PDB entry 8T1P | electron microscopy, 2.96 A resolution | chains C and D

[Chain C]
Protein: Probable multidrug resistance ABC transporter ATP-binding/permease protein YheI
From: Bacillus subtilis subsp. subtilis str. 168
Notes: EC 7.6.2.-
UniProt: O07550 (YHEI_BACSU); residues 2-585 here = UniProt positions 2-585
Amino-acid sequence (607 residues; numbered -21 to 585; the number before each row is that of its first residue; numbers below 1 keep their minus sign (Met-21 is residue -21)):
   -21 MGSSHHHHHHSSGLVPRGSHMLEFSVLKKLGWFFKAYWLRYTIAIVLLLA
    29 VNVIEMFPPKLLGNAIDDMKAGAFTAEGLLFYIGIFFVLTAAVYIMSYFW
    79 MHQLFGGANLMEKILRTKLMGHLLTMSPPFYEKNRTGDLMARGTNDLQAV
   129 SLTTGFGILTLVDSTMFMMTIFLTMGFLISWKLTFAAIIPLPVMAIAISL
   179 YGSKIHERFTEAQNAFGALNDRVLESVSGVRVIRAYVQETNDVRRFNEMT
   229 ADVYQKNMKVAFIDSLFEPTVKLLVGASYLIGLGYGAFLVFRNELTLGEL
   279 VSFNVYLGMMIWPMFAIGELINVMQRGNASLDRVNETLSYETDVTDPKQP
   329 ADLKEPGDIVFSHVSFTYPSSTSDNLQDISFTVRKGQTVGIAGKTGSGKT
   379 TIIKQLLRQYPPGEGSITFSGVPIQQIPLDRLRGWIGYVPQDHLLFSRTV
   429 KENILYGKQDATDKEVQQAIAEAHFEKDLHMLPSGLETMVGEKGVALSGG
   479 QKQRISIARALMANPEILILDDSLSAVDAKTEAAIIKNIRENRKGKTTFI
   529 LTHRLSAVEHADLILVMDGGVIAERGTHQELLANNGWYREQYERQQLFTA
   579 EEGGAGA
Disordered / not traced: -21 to 2, 577-585
Differences from the reference sequence: expression tag (-21 to 1)
Metal / ion sites: Mg2+: Thr378, Gln419 (together with ATP)
Residues lining bound ligands:
  - ADP orthovanadate (AOV): Met459, Leu460, Val473, Ala474, Leu475, Ser476, Gly477, Gly478, Gln479, Ala504
  - ATP (adenosine-5'-triphosphate): Glu110, Tyr346, Ser348, Asn353, Lys372, Thr373, Gly374, Ser375, Gly376, Lys377, Thr378, Thr379, Tyr388, Gln419, His531
Swiss-Prot annotation at these positions:
  - binding site (ATP): Gly371 to Thr378
Reported in the primary citation:
  - catalytic residues: Asp500 (citing earlier work)

[Chain D]
Protein: Probable multidrug resistance ABC transporter ATP-binding/permease protein YheH
From: Bacillus subtilis subsp. subtilis str. 168
Notes: EC 7.6.2.-
UniProt: O07549 (YHEH_BACSU); residue numbers follow UniProt; this construct covers 1-673
Amino-acid sequence (681 residues; numbered 1 to 681; the number before each row is that of its first residue):
     1 MKIGKTLWRYALLYRKLLITAVLLLTVAVGAELTGPFIGKKMIDDHILGI
    51 EKTWYEAAEKDKNAVQFHGVSYVREDRLQEPVSKAKEAHIYQVGMAFYFV
   101 DQAVSFDGNRTVSDGKLTITNGDKSRAYAAEKLTKQELFQFYQPEIKGMV
   151 LLICLYGGLLVFSVFFQYGQHYLLQMSANRIIQKMRQDVFSHIQKMPIRY
   201 FDNLPAGKVVARITNDTEAIRDLYVTVLSTFVTSGIYMFGIFTALFLLDV
   251 KLAFVCLAIVPIIWLWSVIYRRYASYYNQKIRSINSDINAKMNESIQGMT
   301 IIQAFRHQKETMREFEELNESHFYFQNRMLNLNSLMSHNLVNVIRNLAFV
   351 CLIWHFGGASLNAAGIVSIGVLYAFVDYLNRLFQPITGIVNQFSKLELAR
   401 VSAGRVFELLEEKNTEEAGEPAKERALGRVEFRDVSFAYQEGEEVLKHIS
   451 FTAQKGETVALVGHTGSGKSSILNLLFRFYDAQKGDVLIDGKSIYNMSRQ
   501 ELRSHMGIVLQDPYLFSGTIGSNVSLDDERMTEEEIKNALRQVGAEPLLK
   551 KLPKGINEPVIEKGSTLSSGERQLISFARALAFDPAILILDEATAHIDTE
   601 TEAVIQKALDVVKQGRTTFVIAHRLSTIRNADQILVLDKGEIVERGNHEE
   651 LMALEGQYYQMYELQKGQKHSIALEHHHHHH
Disordered / not traced: 1, 667-681
Differences from the reference sequence: expression tag (674-681)
Metal / ion sites: Mg2+: Ser470 (together with ADP orthovanadate)
Residues lining bound ligands:
  - ADP orthovanadate (AOV): Asp202, Tyr439, Gln440, Val445, His464, Thr465, Gly466, Ser467, Gly468, Lys469, Ser470, Ser471, Gln511, Glu592, His623
  - ATP (adenosine-5'-triphosphate): Leu549, Ser565, Thr566, Leu567, Ser568, Ser569, Gly570, Glu571, His596
Swiss-Prot annotation at these positions:
  - binding site (ATP): Gly463 to Ser470
Reported in the primary citation:
  - catalytic residues: Glu592 (citing earlier work)
  - mutagenesis - K2A, K5A, R15A: decreased binding to bound-lipid residence time (from molecular simulation)

[Interface between chain C and chain D]
Pairs across the interface (287):
  Glu33(C) with Asn342(D); Arg345(D), salt bridge; Asn346(D), hydrogen bond
  Pro36(C) with Asn346(D)
  Leu40(C) with Phe349(D), hydrophobic; Ile353(D), hydrophobic
  Ala43(C) with Ile353(D), hydrophobic
  Ile44(C) with Leu372(D), hydrophobic
  Met47(C) with Phe356(D); Gly357(D); Ser360(D); Ile366(D)
  Lys48(C) with Gln92(D); Ile366(D)
  Phe52(C) with Gly357(D); Leu361(D)
  Leu57(C) with Ile353(D), hydrophobic; Trp354(D)
  Phe64(C) with Val350(D), hydrophobic; Ile353(D), hydrophobic
  Thr68(C) with Val343(D); Asn346(D)
  Tyr72(C) with Leu335(D), hydrogen bond (side chain-backbone); Asn339(D), hydrogen bond (backbone-side chain); Leu340(D), hydrophobic; Val343(D), hydrophobic
  Ser75(C) with Asn339(D), hydrogen bond
  Tyr76(C) with Asn331(D); Ser334(D); Leu335(D), hydrophobic; Asn339(D)
  Met79(C) with Ser334(D); Ser337(D), hydrogen bond; His338(D)
  His80(C) with Leu330(D); Ser334(D), hydrogen bond (backbone-side chain)
  Phe83(C) with Leu330(D), hydrophobic; Asn333(D)
  Gly84(C) with Leu330(D)
  Asn87(C) with Phe323(D); Gln326(D), hydrogen bond (side chain-backbone); Asn327(D), hydrogen bond
  Glu90(C) with His322(D); Gln326(D), hydrogen bond
  Lys91(C) with Asn319(D), hydrogen bond (backbone-side chain); Glu320(D), salt bridge; Phe323(D)
  Arg94(C) with Phe315(D); Asn319(D), hydrogen bond; His322(D), hydrogen bond
  Thr95(C) with Met312(D); Glu316(D), hydrogen bond; Asn319(D), hydrogen bond
  Met98(C) with Met292(D), hydrophobic; Ser295(D); Met312(D), hydrophobic; Phe315(D), hydrophobic
  Gly99(C) with Met312(D)
  Leu101(C) with Met292(D), hydrophobic; Ile296(D), hydrophobic; Met299(D)
  Leu102(C) with Met299(D), hydrophobic; Ile302(D), hydrophobic; Met312(D), hydrophobic
  Thr103(C) with Gln303(D)
  Met104(C) with Gln303(D), hydrogen bond (backbone-side chain)
  Tyr109(C) with Ile296(D), hydrophobic; Met299(D)
  Arg113(C) with Ser517(D), hydrogen bond; Ile561(D)
  Thr114(C) with Asn293(D); Ile296(D); Ile561(D)
  Leu117(C) with Met292(D); Ile296(D), hydrophobic
  Met118(C) with Val210(D), hydrophobic; Asn289(D); Asn293(D)
  Thr122(C) with Asn215(D); Asn285(D)
  Phe134(C) with Asn391(D)
  Phe194(C) with Thr214(D); Asn215(D); Glu218(D)
  Leu197(C) with Thr214(D)
  Asn198(C) with Val210(D); Thr214(D), hydrogen bond
  Val201(C) with Ile213(D), hydrophobic
  Leu202(C) with Val210(D), hydrophobic; Asn293(D)
  Glu203(C) with Tyr514(D); Phe516(D); Ser517(D), hydrogen bond
  Ser204(C) with Phe190(D)
  Ser206(C) with Tyr514(D)
  Gly207(C) with Tyr514(D)
  Val208(C) with Phe201(D), hydrophobic
  Arg209(C) with Asp202(D), salt bridge; Asn474(D), hydrogen bond; Phe479(D); Leu510(D)
  Val210(C) with Phe516(D), hydrophobic; Arg579(D)
  Ile211(C) with Phe516(D), hydrophobic
  Arg212(C) with Ile193(D); Gln194(D), hydrogen bond (side chain-backbone); Met196(D), hydrogen bond (side chain-backbone); Phe201(D); Glu416(D), salt bridge; Arg503(D)
  Ala213(C) with Phe477(D); Arg503(D); Ile508(D), hydrophobic
  Tyr214(C) with Ile508(D), hydrogen bond (side chain-backbone); Leu526(D), hydrophobic; Arg579(D); Ala580(D); Phe583(D), hydrophobic
  Val215(C) with Glu420(D); Gln500(D); Ser504(D)
  Gln216(C) with Leu526(D)
  Glu217(C) with Gln194(D); Glu420(D); Gln500(D), hydrogen bond
  Thr218(C) with Glu420(D), hydrogen bond
  Asp220(C) with Phe190(D); Gln194(D), hydrogen bond
  Val221(C) with Gln194(D)
  Arg223(C) with Leu526(D)
  Phe224(C) with Arg186(D); Phe190(D), hydrophobic
  Asn225(C) with Gln187(D)
  Thr228(C) with Gln183(D); Gln187(D), hydrogen bond
  Ala229(C) with Gln183(D)
  Tyr232(C) with Met176(D); Asn179(D); Arg180(D), hydrogen bond; Gln183(D)
  Asn235(C) with Asn179(D); Arg221(D), hydrogen bond
  Met236(C) with Tyr172(D); Gln175(D); Met176(D), hydrophobic; Asn179(D)
  Ala239(C) with Gln175(D)
  Phe240(C) with Tyr168(D); Tyr172(D), hydrophobic
  Asp242(C) with His171(D)
  Ser243(C) with Tyr168(D); His171(D); Tyr172(D)
  Glu246(C) with His171(D)
  Pro247(C) with Val164(D), hydrophobic; Tyr168(D)
  Lys250(C) with Gln167(D)
  Leu251(C) with Val164(D), hydrophobic
  Gly254(C) with Leu160(D)
  Ala255(C) with Leu160(D)
  Tyr257(C) with Pro36(D); Tyr156(D), hydrophobic; Asp377(D), hydrogen bond; Arg381(D), hydrogen bond
  Leu258(C) with Ile153(D); Tyr156(D), hydrophobic
  Leu261(C) with Gly39(D); Tyr373(D)
  Ala265(C) with Met42(D), hydrophobic; Ile47(D), hydrophobic
  Phe266(C) with Ile146(D), hydrophobic; Met149(D), hydrophobic; Val150(D), hydrophobic; Ile153(D), hydrophobic
  Val268(C) with Ile47(D), hydrophobic
  Phe269(C) with His46(D); Ile47(D), hydrophobic; Tyr142(D), hydrophobic; Met149(D), hydrophobic
  Arg270(C) with Lys135(D), hydrogen bond (backbone-side chain)
  Asn271(C) with Thr134(D); Lys135(D), hydrogen bond (backbone-side chain)
  Glu272(C) with Lys135(D), salt bridge
  Leu275(C) with Ile47(D), hydrophobic; Leu48(D), hydrophobic
  Asn282(C) with Tyr373(D)
  Val283(C) with Val376(D), hydrophobic; Asn380(D)
  Met287(C) with Asn380(D)
  Trp290(C) with Arg381(D); Gln384(D)
  Pro291(C) with Gln384(D)
  Phe293(C) with Tyr237(D)
  Ser348(C) with Lys551(D), hydrogen bond (backbone-side chain); Thr566(D)
  Ser349(C) with Lys551(D)
  Thr350(C) with Lys551(D), hydrogen bond
  Gly371(C) with Asp598(D)
  Lys372(C) with Asp598(D); Glu600(D)
  Thr373(C) with Ser568(D); Gly570(D); Glu571(D); Ile597(D); Asp598(D), hydrogen bond
  Gly374(C) with Ser568(D); Glu571(D)
  Gln387(C) with Thr300(D)
  Asp408(C) with Arg306(D), salt bridge
  Arg411(C) with Gln303(D), hydrogen bond; Ala304(D); Gln308(D)
  Gly412(C) with Arg306(D)
  Tyr416(C) with Phe305(D)
  Gln419(C) with Ser569(D), hydrogen bond; His596(D), hydrogen bond
  Asp420(C) with Lys563(D), salt bridge; Ser569(D), hydrogen bond; Arg572(D), salt bridge
  Leu422(C) with Gln297(D); Gly298(D); Ile301(D), hydrophobic
  Phe424(C) with Glu294(D); Gly298(D); Ile301(D), hydrophobic; Ile302(D), hydrophobic
  Ser425(C) with Glu294(D), hydrogen bond (backbone-side chain)
  Arg426(C) with Lys291(D); Glu294(D), salt bridge; Glu314(D), salt bridge
  Tyr434(C) with Ile302(D); Phe305(D); His307(D), hydrogen bond
  Gly435(C) with Phe305(D)
  Gln437(C) with Glu310(D)
  Lys455(C) with His464(D); Lys639(D)
  Met459(C) with Gly466(D); Lys639(D)
  Pro461(C) with Gln440(D); Glu443(D)
  Glu470(C) with Pro205(D); Ala206(D); Asn293(D); Glu294(D); Gln297(D)
  Ser476(C) with Thr465(D), hydrogen bond (side chain-backbone)
  Gly477(C) with Gln511(D)
  Gly478(C) with Thr465(D)
  Lys480(C) with Asp512(D), salt bridge
  Arg482(C) with Thr465(D)
  Arg487(C) with Ile301(D); Phe305(D)
  Ser503(C) with Ala595(D); His596(D)
  Ala504(C) with Thr465(D)
  Val505(C) with Thr465(D); His623(D)
  Asp506(C) with Gly463(D); His464(D); Thr465(D), hydrogen bond; His623(D); Met661(D)
  Ala507(C) with Met661(D); Leu664(D); Gln665(D)
  Lys508(C) with Gln660(D), hydrogen bond; Met661(D); Leu664(D)
  Thr509(C) with Thr465(D)
  His531(C) with His596(D); Asp598(D); Thr599(D), hydrogen bond (backbone-side chain)
  Arg532(C) with Gln665(D), hydrogen bond (side chain-backbone)
  Trp565(C) with Glu600(D), hydrogen bond
  Gln569(C) with Thr599(D); Glu600(D)
  Arg572(C) with Thr599(D); Glu600(D); Ala603(D); Val604(D)
  Gln573(C) with Thr599(D), hydrogen bond
  Gln574(C) with Lys666(D)
  Phe576(C) with Ser626(D); Arg629(D); Tyr662(D); Gln665(D)
Also at the interface, not in a pair above, chain C (166 interface residues in all): Ile61, Val71, Trp78, Leu88, Glu110, Asn123, Gln126, Leu137, Asp141, Val205, Asn219, Arg222, Leu244, Thr248, Gly262, Thr274, Leu278, Val279, Pro418, His421, Asp456, Lys471, Val473, Gln479, Ala488, Ala511, Leu575
Also at the interface, not in a pair above, chain D (186 interface residues in all): Glu32, Gly35, Ile43, Glu51, Met95, Phe97, Gly157, Ser191, Pro197, Ile198, Leu204, Gly207, Val209, Arg282, Ile288, Thr311, Leu347, Leu352, Ile369, Met506, Gly507, Asp527, Asp528, Val560, Glu562, Ser565, Ser576, Glu592, Arg624, Leu625

[Overview]
166 residues of chain C face 186 of chain D across their interface, with 48 hydrogen bonds and 11 salt
bridges. Among the polar pairs are Glu33(C)-Arg345(D), Lys91(C)-Glu320(D) and Arg209(C)-Asp202(D). From the
paper: catalytic residues Asp500(C) and Glu592(D); K2A, K5A and R15A of chain D reduce binding to bound-lipid
residence time.
Here chain C is Probable multidrug resistance ABC transporter ATP-binding/permease protein YheI and chain D is
Probable multidrug resistance ABC transporter ATP-binding/permease protein YheH, both from Bacillus subtilis
subsp. subtilis str. 168. Entry 8T1P (Heterodimeric ABC transporter BmrCD in the occluded conformation bound
to ADPVi: BmrCD_OC-ADPVi) was determined by electron microscopy, deposited together with 8T3K, 8FPF, 8FHK,
8FMV and 8SZC.
